PDB entry 1HAP | X-ray diffraction, 2.80 A resolution | chains L and H of the 3 polymer chains in the assembly

# Chain L
Molecule: Thrombin light chain
From: Homo sapiens
Notes: EC 3.4.21.5
UniProt: P00734 (THRB_HUMAN); aligned to UniProt positions 330-343 over residues 1-14 (the alignment contains insertions or deletions, so no single offset holds)
Amino-acid sequence (36 residues; row label = number of the first residue in the row; a row labelled like 14A-14K holds insertion residues (14A, then the next letters in order); numbers below 1 keep their minus sign (Thr-5 is residue -5)):
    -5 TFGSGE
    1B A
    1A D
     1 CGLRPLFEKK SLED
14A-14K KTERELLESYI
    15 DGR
Unresolved in the structure: -5 to 0, 15-17

# Chain H
Molecule: Thrombin heavy chain
From: Homo sapiens
Notes: EC 3.4.21.5
UniProt: P00734 (THRB_HUMAN); the construct lacks a stretch of the UniProt sequence and is renumbered around it, so the offset changes along the chain: 16-36 = UniProt 364-384; 37-60 = UniProt 386-409; 61-77 = UniProt 419-435; 78-97 = UniProt 437-456; 7 more segments
Amino-acid sequence (259 residues; each row starts with the number of its first residue; note: 2 numbers in that range are skipped by the numbering (no residue carries them; nothing is unmodelled there); a row labelled like 60A-60I holds insertion residues (60A, then the next letters in order)):
    16 IVEGSDAEIG MSPWQVMLFR K
   36A S
    37 PQELLCGASL ISDRWVLTAA HCLL
60A-60I YPPWDKNFT
    61 ENDLLVRIGK HSRTRYE
   77A R
    78 NIEKISMLEK IYIHPRYNWR
   97A E
    98 NLDRDIALMK LKKPVAFSDY IHPVCLPDRE TA
129A-129C ASL
   130 LQAGYKGRVT GWGNLKETW
148A-148F TANVGK
   150 GQPSVLQVVN LPIVERPVCK DSTRIRITDN MFCAG
  184A Y
   185 KP
186A-186D DEGK
   187 RGDACEGDSG GPFVMKSP
204A-204B FN
   205 NRWYQMGIVS WGE
   219 GCD
  221A R
   222 DGKYGFYTHV FRLKKWIQKV IDQFGE
Unresolved in the structure: 148A-148F
Disulfides: Cys42-Cys58, Cys168-Cys182, Cys191-Cys220
Covalent attachments: compound 0G6 linked to His57, Ser195
Small-molecule neighbours: 0G6 (D-phenylalanyl-N-[(2S,3S)-6-{[amino(iminio)methyl]amino}-1-chloro-2-hydroxyhexan-3-yl]-L-prolinamide): Cys58, Tyr60A, Trp60D, Glu97A, Asn98, Leu99, Ile174, Asp189, Ala190, Cys191, Glu192, Gly193, Asp194, Val213, Ser214, Trp215, Gly216, Gly219, Cys220, Gly226, Phe227
Swiss-Prot annotation at these positions:
  - region: Ala183 to Val200 (High affinity receptor-binding region which is also known as the TP508 peptide)
  - active site (Charge relay system): His57, Asp102, Ser195
  - glycosylation: Asn60G (N-linked (GlcNAc...) (complex) asparagine)

# How chain L and chain H interact
Residue-residue contacts (53; chain L residue first):
  Cys1(L) - Pro120(H)
  Cys1(L) - Val121(H)
  Cys1(L) - Cys122(H)  disulfide
  Cys1(L) - Arg206(H)
  Asp1A(L) - His119(H)  salt bridge
  Asp1A(L) - Arg206(H)
  Ala1B(L) - Arg206(H)  hydrogen bond (backbone-side chain)
  Gly2(L) - Pro120(H)  hydrogen bond (backbone-backbone)
  Gly2(L) - Val121(H)
  Gly2(L) - Cys122(H)
  Gly2(L) - Arg206(H)
  Gly2(L) - Trp207(H)  hydrogen bond (backbone-backbone)
  Leu3(L) - His119(H)  hydrogen bond (backbone-side chain)
  Leu3(L) - Asn205(H)
  Leu3(L) - Arg206(H)
  Arg4(L) - Gly25(H)
  Arg4(L) - Met26(H)
  Arg4(L) - Pro28(H)
  Arg4(L) - Trp29(H)
  Arg4(L) - Arg137(H)
  Arg4(L) - Trp207(H)
  Pro5(L) - Ser115(H)
  Pro5(L) - Asp116(H)
  Pro5(L) - His119(H)
  Leu6(L) - Asp116(H)
  Phe7(L) - Glu23(H)
  Phe7(L) - Ile24(H)
  Phe7(L) - Gly25(H)
  Glu8(L) - Lys202(H)  salt bridge
  Glu8(L) - Asn205(H)
  Glu8(L) - Trp207(H)  hydrogen bond
  Asp14(L) - Glu23(H)
  Asp14(L) - Met26(H)
  Asp14(L) - Arg137(H)  salt bridge
  Lys14A(L) - Glu23(H)  hydrogen bond (backbone-side chain)
  Thr14B(L) - Met26(H)
  Thr14B(L) - Arg137(H)  hydrogen bond
  Thr14B(L) - Asn159(H)
  Glu14C(L) - Arg137(H)
  Glu14C(L) - Lys202(H)  salt bridge
  Glu14E(L) - Lys135(H)  salt bridge
  Glu14E(L) - Asn159(H)  hydrogen bond
  Glu14E(L) - Tyr184A(H)  hydrogen bond
  Glu14E(L) - Lys186D(H)  salt bridge
  Leu14F(L) - Arg137(H)
  Leu14F(L) - Asn159(H)
  Leu14F(L) - Trp207(H)  hydrophobic
  Ser14I(L) - Tyr134(H)
  Ser14I(L) - Lys135(H)
  Tyr14J(L) - Leu129C(H)
  Tyr14J(L) - Tyr134(H)  hydrophobic
  Tyr14J(L) - Lys202(H)  hydrogen bond (side chain-backbone)
  Tyr14J(L) - Pro204(H)  hydrophobic
Also at the interface, not in a pair above, chain L (20 interface residues in all): Leu14G, Ile14K
Also at the interface, not in a pair above, chain H (28 interface residues in all): Ser27, Met201, Ser203, Asn204B
Cross-chain cystine bridges: Cys1(L)-Cys122(H)

# Overview
The interface between chain L and chain H involves 20 residues on one side and 28 on the other, with 1
disulfide bond, 10 hydrogen bonds and 6 salt bridges. Polar contacts include Asp1A(L)-His119(H),
Glu8(L)-Lys202(H) and Glu14E(L)-Lys135(H). Compound 0G6 is covalently linked to Ser195(H).
Chain L is Thrombin light chain and chain H is Thrombin heavy chain, both from Homo sapiens; the structure,
Complex of human alpha-thrombin with a 15MER oligonucleotide ggttggtgtggttgg (based on X-ray model of DNA),
was determined by X-ray diffraction (same publication as 1HAO).
